3PO2 - chains A and I of the 15 polymer chains in the assembly; structure by X-ray diffraction, 3.30 A resolution.

== Chain A ==
Protein: DNA-directed RNA polymerase II subunit RPB1
From: Saccharomyces cerevisiae
Notes: EC 2.7.7.6
UniProtKB: P04050 (RPB1_YEAST); residue numbers follow UniProt; this construct covers 1-1733
Amino-acid sequence (1733 residues; each row starts with the number of its first residue):
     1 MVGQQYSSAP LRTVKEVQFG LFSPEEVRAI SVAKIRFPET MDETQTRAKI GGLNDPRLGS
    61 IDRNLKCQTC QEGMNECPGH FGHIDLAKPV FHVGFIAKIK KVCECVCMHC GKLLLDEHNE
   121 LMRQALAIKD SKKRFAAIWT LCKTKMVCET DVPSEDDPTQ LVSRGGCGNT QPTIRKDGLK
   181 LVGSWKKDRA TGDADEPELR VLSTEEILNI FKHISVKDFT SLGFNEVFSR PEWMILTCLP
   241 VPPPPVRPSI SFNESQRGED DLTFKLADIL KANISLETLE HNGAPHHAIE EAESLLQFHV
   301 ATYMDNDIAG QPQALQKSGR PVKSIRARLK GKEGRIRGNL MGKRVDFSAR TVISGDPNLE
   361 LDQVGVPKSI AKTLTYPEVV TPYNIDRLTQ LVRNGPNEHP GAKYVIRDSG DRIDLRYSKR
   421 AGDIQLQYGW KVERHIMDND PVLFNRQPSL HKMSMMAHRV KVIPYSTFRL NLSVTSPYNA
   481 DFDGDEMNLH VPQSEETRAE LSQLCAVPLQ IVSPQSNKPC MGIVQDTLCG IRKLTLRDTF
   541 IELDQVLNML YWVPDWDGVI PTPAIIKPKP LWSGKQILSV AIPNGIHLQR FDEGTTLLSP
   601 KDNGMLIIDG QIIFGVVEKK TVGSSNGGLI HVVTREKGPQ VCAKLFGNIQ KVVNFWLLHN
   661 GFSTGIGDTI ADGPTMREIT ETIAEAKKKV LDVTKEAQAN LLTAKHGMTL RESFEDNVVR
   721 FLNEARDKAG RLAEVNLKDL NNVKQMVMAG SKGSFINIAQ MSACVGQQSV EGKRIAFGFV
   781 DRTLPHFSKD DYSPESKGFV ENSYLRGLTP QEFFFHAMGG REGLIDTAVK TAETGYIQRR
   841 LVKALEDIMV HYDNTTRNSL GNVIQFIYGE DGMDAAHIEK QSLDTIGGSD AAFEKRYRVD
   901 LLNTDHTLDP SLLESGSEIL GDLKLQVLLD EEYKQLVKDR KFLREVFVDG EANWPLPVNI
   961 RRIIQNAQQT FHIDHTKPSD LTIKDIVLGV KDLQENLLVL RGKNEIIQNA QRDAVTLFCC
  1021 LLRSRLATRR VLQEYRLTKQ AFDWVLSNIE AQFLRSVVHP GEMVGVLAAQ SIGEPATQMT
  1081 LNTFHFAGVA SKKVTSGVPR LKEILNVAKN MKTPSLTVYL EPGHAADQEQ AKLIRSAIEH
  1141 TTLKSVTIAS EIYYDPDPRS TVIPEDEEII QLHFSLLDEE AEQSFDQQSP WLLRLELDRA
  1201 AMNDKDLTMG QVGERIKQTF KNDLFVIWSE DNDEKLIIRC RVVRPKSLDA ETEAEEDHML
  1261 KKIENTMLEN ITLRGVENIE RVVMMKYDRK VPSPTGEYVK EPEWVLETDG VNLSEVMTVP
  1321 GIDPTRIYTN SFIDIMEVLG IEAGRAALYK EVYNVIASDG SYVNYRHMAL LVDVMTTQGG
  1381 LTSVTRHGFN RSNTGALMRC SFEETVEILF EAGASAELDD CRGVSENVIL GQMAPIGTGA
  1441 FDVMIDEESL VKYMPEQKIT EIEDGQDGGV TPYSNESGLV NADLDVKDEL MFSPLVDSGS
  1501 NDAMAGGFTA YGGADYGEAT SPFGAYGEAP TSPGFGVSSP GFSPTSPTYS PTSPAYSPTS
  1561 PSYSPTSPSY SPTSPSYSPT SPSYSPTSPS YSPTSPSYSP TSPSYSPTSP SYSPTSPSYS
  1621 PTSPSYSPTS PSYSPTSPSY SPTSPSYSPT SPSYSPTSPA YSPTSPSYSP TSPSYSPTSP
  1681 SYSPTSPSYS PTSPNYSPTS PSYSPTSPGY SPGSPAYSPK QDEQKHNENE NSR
Disordered / not traced: 1-2, 187-194, 1087-1090, 1177-1186, 1245-1253, 1455-1733
Bound ions: Zn2+ site 1: C67, C70, C77, H80; Zn2+ site 2: C107, C110, C148, C167; Mg2+: D481, D483, D485 (shared with 1 residue of chain P)
UniProt features mapped onto this chain:
  - region: P248 to D260 (Lid loop), N306 to K323 (Rudder loop), P810 to E822 (Bridging helix)
  - binding site (Zn(2+)): C67, C70, C77, H80, C107, C110, C148, C167
  - binding site (Mg(2+)): D481, D483, D485
  - modified residue: T1471 (Phosphothreonine)
  - cross-link (Glycyl lysine isopeptide (Lys-Gly)): K695 (interchain with G-Cter in ubiquitin), K1246 (interchain with G-Cter in ubiquitin), K1350 (interchain with G-Cter in ubiquitin)
  - natural variant: S1653 to P1659 (deletion: In strain: A364A)
  - mutagenesis: K1246 (K1246R: Impairs ubiquitination during transcription stress)

== Chain I ==
Protein: DNA-directed RNA polymerase II subunit RPB9
From: Saccharomyces cerevisiae
Notes: EC 2.7.7.6
UniProtKB: P27999 (RPB9_YEAST); residues 1-122 here = UniProt positions 1-122
Amino-acid sequence (122 residues; row label = number of the first residue in the row):
     1 MTTFRFCRDC NNMLYPREDK ENNRLLFECR TCSYVEEAGS PLVYRHELIT NIGETAGVVQ
    61 DIGSDPTLPR SDRECPKCHS RENVFFQSQQ RRKDTSMVLF FVCLSCSHIF TSDQKNKRTQ
   121 FS
Disordered / not traced: 1, 121-122
Bound ions: Zn2+ site 1: C7, C10, C29, C32; Zn2+ site 2: C75, C78, C103, C106
UniProt features mapped onto this chain:
  - zinc finger: C7 to C32 (C4-type), S71 to T111 (TFIIS-type)
  - binding site (Zn(2+)): C7, C10, C29, C32, C75, C78, C103, C106
  - modified residue: S40 (Phosphoserine)

== Chain A / chain I interface ==
Pairs across the interface - 69 pairs, chain A then chain I:
  A697(A) - M97(I)
  Q698(A) - Q87(I)
  Q698(A) - M97(I)
  Q698(A) - V98(I)
  Q698(A) - L99(I)
  Q698(A) - S112(I)  hydrogen bond (backbone-side chain)
  A699(A) - S112(I)
  A699(A) - Q114(I)  hydrogen bond (backbone-backbone)
  A699(A) - K115(I)
  N700(A) - V98(I)
  N700(A) - D113(I)
  N700(A) - K115(I)
  N700(A) - N116(I)  hydrogen bond
  L701(A) - Q114(I)
  L701(A) - K115(I)
  T703(A) - K115(I)
  T709(A) - K93(I)
  T709(A) - D94(I)
  L710(A) - D94(I)
  R711(A) - Q87(I)  hydrogen bond
  R711(A) - T95(I)  hydrogen bond (side chain-backbone)
  R711(A) - M97(I)
  F714(A) - M97(I)  hydrophobic
  D781(A) - Q89(I)
  D781(A) - R91(I)  salt bridge
  R782(A) - T67(I)
  S788(A) - T67(I)  hydrogen bond (side chain-backbone)
  S788(A) - L68(I)
  S788(A) - P69(I)
  K789(A) - D65(I)  salt bridge
  K789(A) - T67(I)  hydrogen bond (backbone-backbone)
  K789(A) - P69(I)
  D790(A) - F86(I)
  D790(A) - Q87(I)  hydrogen bond (side chain-backbone)
  Y792(A) - Q87(I)  hydrogen bond
  K1144(A) - L48(I)
  T1147(A) - L48(I)
  T1147(A) - I49(I)
  I1148(A) - E47(I)
  I1148(A) - L48(I)  hydrogen bond (backbone-backbone)
  I1148(A) - I49(I)  hydrogen bond (backbone-backbone)
  A1149(A) - R45(I)
  A1149(A) - E47(I)
  S1150(A) - R45(I)
  S1150(A) - H46(I)  hydrogen bond (backbone-backbone)
  S1150(A) - E47(I)
  E1151(A) - L42(I)
  E1151(A) - Y44(I)
  E1151(A) - R45(I)  salt bridge
  I1152(A) - L42(I)
  I1152(A) - V43(I)  hydrogen bond (backbone-backbone)
  I1152(A) - Y44(I)  hydrogen bond (backbone-backbone)
  Y1153(A) - P41(I)
  Y1153(A) - L42(I)  hydrophobic
  Y1154(A) - E18(I)  hydrogen bond
  Y1154(A) - N23(I)
  Y1154(A) - R24(I)
  Y1154(A) - L25(I)
  Y1154(A) - P41(I)  hydrogen bond (backbone-backbone)
  P1156(A) - N23(I)
  V1162(A) - P41(I)  hydrophobic
  P1190(A) - E18(I)
  W1191(A) - E18(I)
  W1191(A) - L25(I)  hydrophobic
  W1191(A) - V43(I)  hydrophobic
  E1264(A) - Y44(I)  hydrogen bond
  E1264(A) - H46(I)  salt bridge
  L1268(A) - H46(I)
  L1268(A) - L48(I)  hydrophobic
Other interface residues (no listed pair), chain A (34 interface residues in all): L702, D1257, K1261
Other interface residues (no listed pair), chain I (36 interface residues in all): P16, P66, S88, S96

== Overview ==
34 residues of chain A face 36 of chain I across their interface, with 17 hydrogen bonds and 4 salt bridges.
Polar contacts include D781(A)-R91(I), K789(A)-D65(I) and E1151(A)-R45(I).
Here chain A is DNA-directed RNA polymerase II subunit RPB1 and chain I is DNA-directed RNA polymerase II
subunit RPB9, both from Saccharomyces cerevisiae. Entry 3PO2 (Arrested RNA Polymerase II elongation complex)
was determined by X-ray diffraction, deposited together with 3PO3.
